PDB entry 5Q1H | X-ray diffraction, 2.20 A resolution | chains A and B

Chain A:
Protein: Bile acid receptor
Source organism: Homo sapiens
UniProt: Q96RI1 (NR1H4_HUMAN); residues 248-476 here correspond to UniProt positions 258-486 (UniProt number = residue number + 10)
Sequence (233 residues; numbered 244 to 476; the number before each row is that of its first residue):
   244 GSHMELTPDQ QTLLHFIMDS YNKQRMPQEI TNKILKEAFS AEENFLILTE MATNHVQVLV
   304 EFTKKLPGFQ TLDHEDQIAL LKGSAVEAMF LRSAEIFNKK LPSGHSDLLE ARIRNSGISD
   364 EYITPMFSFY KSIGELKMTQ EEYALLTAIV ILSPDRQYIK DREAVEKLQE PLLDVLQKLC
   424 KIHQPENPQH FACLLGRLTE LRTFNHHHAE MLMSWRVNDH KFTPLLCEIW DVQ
Not modelled in the structure: 244-246, 476
Construct notes: expression tag (244-247); conflict A281 (Glu291 in Q96RI1), A354 (Glu364 in Q96RI1)
Residues lining bound ligands: 9NP ((2S)-N,2-dicyclohexyl-2-{2-[4-(1H-tetrazol-5-yl)phenyl]-1H-benzimidazol-1-yl}acetamide): I273, I277, N287, I290, L291, M294, A295, H298, M332, F333, R335, S336, I339, F340, L352, I356, S359, I361, M369, Y373, H451, M454, L455, W458
Curated features (UniProtKB/Swiss-Prot):
  - binding site (chenodeoxycholate): R335, Y365, Y373, H451
  - modified residue: T446 (Phosphothreonine)
  - cross-link: K279 (Glycyl lysine isopeptide (Lys-Gly) (interchain with G-Cter in SUMO1))

Chain B:
Protein: Coactivator peptide src-1 HD3
UniProt: A8K1V4 (A8K1V4_HUMAN); residue numbers follow UniProt; this construct covers 744-757
Sequence (14 residues; each row starts with the number of its first residue):
   744 KDHQLLRYLL DKDE
Not modelled in the structure: 744, 756-757

How chain A and chain B interact:
Pairs across the interface - 21 pairs, chain A then chain B:
  V303(A) - L752(B)  hydrophobic
  K307(A) - L752(B)  hydrogen bond (side chain-backbone)
  K307(A) - L753(B)
  F312(A) - L753(B)  hydrophobic
  Q313(A) - L753(B)
  E318(A) - R750(B)  salt bridge
  Q320(A) - L753(B)
  I321(A) - H746(B)
  I321(A) - R750(B)
  I321(A) - L753(B)  hydrophobic
  L324(A) - L749(B)  hydrophobic
  L324(A) - L753(B)  hydrophobic
  K325(A) - H746(B)  hydrogen bond
  K325(A) - L749(B)
  P467(A) - L748(B)
  L468(A) - L748(B)
  E471(A) - H746(B)
  E471(A) - Q747(B)  hydrogen bond (side chain-backbone)
  E471(A) - L748(B)  hydrogen bond (side chain-backbone)
  E471(A) - L749(B)  hydrogen bond (side chain-backbone)
  I472(A) - L749(B)  hydrophobic
Interface residues without a listed pair, chain B (8 interface residues in all): K755

In short:
Chain A and chain B form an interface of 13 and 8 residues respectively; the contacts include 5 hydrogen bonds
and 1 salt bridge. Polar pairs include E318(A)-R750(B), K307(A)-L752(B) and K325(A)-H746(B). Ligands of chain
A: compound 9NP. From UniProt: 4 chenodeoxycholate-binding residues on chain A.
Chain A is Bile acid receptor (Homo sapiens) and chain B is Coactivator peptide src-1 HD3; the structure,
Ligand binding to FARNESOID-X-RECEPTOR, was determined by X-ray diffraction together with 5Q0I, 5Q0J, 5Q0K,
5Q0L, 5Q0M, 5Q0N and 30 further entries from the same study.
